PDB entry 7TR8 | electron microscopy, 3.60 A resolution | chains A and Q of the 17 polymer chains in the assembly

# Chain A
Protein: CRISPR-associated helicase Cas3
Organism: Pyrococcus furiosus DSM 3638
UniProtKB: A0A5C0XNV5 (A0A5C0XNV5_PYRFU); aligned to UniProt positions 9-515 over residues 10-516 (the alignment contains insertions or deletions, so no single offset holds)
Chain sequence (572 residues; each row starts with the number of its first residue; note: 48 numbers in that range are skipped by the numbering (no residue carries them; nothing is unmodelled there)):
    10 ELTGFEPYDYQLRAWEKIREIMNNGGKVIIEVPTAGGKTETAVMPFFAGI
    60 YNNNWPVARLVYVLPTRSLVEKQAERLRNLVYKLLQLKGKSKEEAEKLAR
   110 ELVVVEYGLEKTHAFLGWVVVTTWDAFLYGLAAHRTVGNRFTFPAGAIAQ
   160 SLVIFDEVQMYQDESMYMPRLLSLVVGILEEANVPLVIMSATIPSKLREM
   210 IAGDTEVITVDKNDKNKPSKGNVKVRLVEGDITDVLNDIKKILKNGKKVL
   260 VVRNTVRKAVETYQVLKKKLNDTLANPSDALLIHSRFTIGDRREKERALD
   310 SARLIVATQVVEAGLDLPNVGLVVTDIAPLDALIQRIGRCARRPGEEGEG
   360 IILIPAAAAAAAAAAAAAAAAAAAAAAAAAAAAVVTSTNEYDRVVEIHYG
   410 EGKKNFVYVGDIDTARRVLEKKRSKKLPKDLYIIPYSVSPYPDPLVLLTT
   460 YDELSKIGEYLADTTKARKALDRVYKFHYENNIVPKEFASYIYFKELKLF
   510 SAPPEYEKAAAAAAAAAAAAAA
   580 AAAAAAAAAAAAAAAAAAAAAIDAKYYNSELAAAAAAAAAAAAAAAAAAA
Sequence notes: conflict Lys229 (Arg228 in A0A5C0XNV5), Ala365 (Val364 in A0A5C0XNV5), Ala366 (Glu365 in A0A5C0XNV5), 26 further conflict positions vs the reference (A0A5C0XNV5) not listed; insertion (451); expression tag (517-531, 580-629)

# Chain Q
Protein: CRISPR-associated endonuclease Cas3-HD
Organism: Pyrococcus furiosus DSM 3638
Notes: EC 3.1.-.-
UniProtKB: Q8U336 (CS3HD_PYRFU); aligned to UniProt positions 2-216 over residues 2-216 (the alignment contains insertions or deletions, so no single offset holds)
Chain sequence (237 residues; row label = number of the first residue in the row):
     2 SCKAFQGQTLREHIEAMLAAWEIVKNKYIPSIIRVMKTVGVKFTEEDADK
    52 FMKTLIILHDVGKCSEVYQKHLSNNEPLRGFRHELVSAYYAYNILKDMFK
   102 DETIAFIGALVVMMHHEPILMGQIRSLDKEELTPEVVLDKLRTFNGVMEG
   152 TESFIKSMIKEKLGVIPKVPSPTQEDVLREVIRLSVLARHRPDSGKLRMV
   202 VGALLIPLVCDYKGAAAAAAAAAAAAAAAAAAAAAAA
Sequence notes: expression tag (217-238)
UniProt features mapped onto this chain:
  - binding site (Mg(2+)): Asp61, His84, His116, His117
Cystine bridges: Cys3-Cys65
Metal / ion sites: Ni2+ site 1: His14, His60; Ni2+ site 2 near Asp61 (its only coordinating residue here)
From the paper describing this entry:
  - mutagenesis - V187E: decreased binding to DNA binding behavior

# Chain A / chain Q interface
Residue-residue contacts (83; chain A residue first):
  Asn32(A) - Arg35(Q)  hydrogen bond (backbone-side chain)
  Ile59(A) - Ala233(Q)  hydrophobic
  Asn61(A) - Ala235(Q)
  Asn62(A) - Asn27(Q)
  Trp64(A) - Lys28(Q)
  Trp64(A) - Pro31(Q)
  Pro65(A) - Ser32(Q)
  Val66(A) - Ser32(Q)
  Val66(A) - Arg35(Q)
  Ala67(A) - Ser32(Q)  hydrogen bond (backbone-side chain)
  Arg68(A) - Tyr29(Q)  hydrogen bond
  Lys97(A) - Ala236(Q)
  Lys97(A) - Ala237(Q)
  Glu119(A) - Ala222(Q)
  His122(A) - Ala225(Q)
  Leu125(A) - Ala229(Q)  hydrophobic
  Trp127(A) - Ala228(Q)  hydrogen bond (side chain-backbone)
  Trp127(A) - Ala231(Q)
  Trp127(A) - Ala232(Q)
  Leu140(A) - Arg199(Q)
  Ala141(A) - Arg199(Q)
  Ala142(A) - Arg199(Q)
  His143(A) - Leu121(Q)
  Thr145(A) - His117(Q)
  Thr145(A) - Glu118(Q)  hydrogen bond
  Val146(A) - Tyr213(Q)  hydrogen bond (backbone-side chain)
  Gly147(A) - Tyr213(Q)  hydrogen bond (backbone-side chain)
  Asn148(A) - His117(Q)  hydrogen bond
  Asn148(A) - Glu118(Q)
  Arg149(A) - Phe6(Q)
  Arg149(A) - His117(Q)
  Arg149(A) - Asp212(Q)  salt bridge
  Arg149(A) - Tyr213(Q)
  Arg149(A) - Ala216(Q)
  Phe150(A) - Met115(Q)
  Phe150(A) - His117(Q)  hydrogen bond (backbone-backbone)
  Phe150(A) - Pro119(Q)  hydrophobic
  Phe150(A) - Leu206(Q)
  Phe150(A) - Val210(Q)
  Phe152(A) - Arg199(Q)
  Phe152(A) - Gly203(Q)
  Phe152(A) - Leu206(Q)  hydrophobic
  Phe152(A) - Ile207(Q)
  Ala154(A) - Met200(Q)  hydrophobic
  Gly155(A) - Gly203(Q)
  Gly155(A) - Ala204(Q)
  Gly155(A) - Ile207(Q)
  Ala156(A) - Ile207(Q)
  Ala158(A) - Met200(Q)
  Gln159(A) - Tyr29(Q)
  Gln159(A) - Ser32(Q)
  Gln159(A) - Arg35(Q)
  Gln159(A) - Ala204(Q)
  Gln159(A) - Ile207(Q)
  Glu190(A) - Thr39(Q)  hydrogen bond (backbone-side chain)
  Glu190(A) - Lys197(Q)
  Ala191(A) - Thr39(Q)
  Ala191(A) - Met200(Q)  hydrophobic
  Asn192(A) - Arg35(Q)
  Asn192(A) - Thr39(Q)
  Pro194(A) - Arg35(Q)
  Ile421(A) - Ser195(Q)
  Ala424(A) - Ser195(Q)
  Ala424(A) - Gly196(Q)
  Ala424(A) - Arg199(Q)
  Arg425(A) - Arg190(Q)  hydrogen bond (side chain-backbone)
  Arg425(A) - Ser195(Q)
  Arg425(A) - Arg199(Q)
  Arg426(A) - Met114(Q)
  Arg426(A) - Ile120(Q)  hydrogen bond (side chain-backbone)
  Arg426(A) - Arg190(Q)
  Val427(A) - Ile120(Q)
  Leu428(A) - Gly123(Q)
  Leu428(A) - Gln124(Q)
  Lys431(A) - Arg126(Q)
  Arg432(A) - Ile125(Q)
  Arg432(A) - Arg126(Q)
  Arg432(A) - Leu128(Q)
  Ser433(A) - Ile125(Q)
  Ser433(A) - Arg126(Q)  hydrogen bond (backbone-side chain)
  Lys434(A) - Ile125(Q)
  Lys434(A) - Arg126(Q)
  Pro437(A) - Arg126(Q)
Also at the interface, not in a pair above, chain A (53 interface residues in all): Asn33, Gly98, Glu110, Thr121, Ile187, Glu462, Tyr500, Ile501
Also at the interface, not in a pair above, chain Q (54 interface residues in all): Val36, Lys38, His116, Lys130, Ala189, His191, Pro208, Ala220, Ala224, Ala226

# Summary
Chain A and chain Q form an interface of 53 and 54 residues respectively, with 13 hydrogen bonds and 1 salt
bridge. Polar contacts include Arg149(A)-Asp212(Q), Asn32(A)-Arg35(Q) and Ala67(A)-Ser32(Q). UniProt lists 4
Mg2+-binding residues on chain Q. The paper reports that V187E of chain Q reduces binding to DNA binding
behavior.
Chain A is CRISPR-associated helicase Cas3 and chain Q is CRISPR-associated endonuclease Cas3-HD, both from
Pyrococcus furiosus DSM 3638; the structure, Cascade complex from type I-A CRISPR-Cas system, was determined
by electron microscopy together with 7TR6, 7TR9 and 7TRA from the same study.
